5MQW - chain A; structure by X-ray diffraction, 2.40 A resolution.

[Chain A]
Protein: Polyhedrin
Source organism: Operophtera brumata cypovirus 18
UniProt: Q30C70 (Q30C70_9REOV); residues 2-248 here = UniProt positions 2-248
Chain sequence (248 residues; row label = number of the first residue in the row):
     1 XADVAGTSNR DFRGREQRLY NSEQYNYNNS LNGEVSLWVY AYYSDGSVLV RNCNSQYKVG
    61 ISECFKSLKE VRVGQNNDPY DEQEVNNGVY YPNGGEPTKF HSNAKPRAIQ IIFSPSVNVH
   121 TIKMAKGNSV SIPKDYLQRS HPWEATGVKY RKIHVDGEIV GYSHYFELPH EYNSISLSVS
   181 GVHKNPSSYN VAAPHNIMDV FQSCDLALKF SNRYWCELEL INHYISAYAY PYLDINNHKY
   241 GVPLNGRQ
Modified positions: ACE (acetyl group) at position 1
Construct notes: acetylation (1)
Residues lining bound ligands: ATP (adenosine-5'-triphosphate): H154, V155, D156, G157

[In short]
Bound to chain A: ATP.
Chain A is Polyhedrin (Operophtera brumata cypovirus 18); the structure, High-speed fixed-target serial virus
crystallography, was determined by X-ray diffraction (same publication as 5OSN).
